6KBZ - chains B and A; structure by X-ray diffraction, 1.65 A resolution.

Chain B:
Protein: SOS response-associated protein
Source organism: Escherichia coli
Notes: EC 3.4.-.-
Reference sequence: A0A2S5ZH06 (A0A2S5ZH06_ECOLX); residue numbers follow UniProt; this construct covers 2-222
Sequence (227 residues; each row starts with the number of its first residue):
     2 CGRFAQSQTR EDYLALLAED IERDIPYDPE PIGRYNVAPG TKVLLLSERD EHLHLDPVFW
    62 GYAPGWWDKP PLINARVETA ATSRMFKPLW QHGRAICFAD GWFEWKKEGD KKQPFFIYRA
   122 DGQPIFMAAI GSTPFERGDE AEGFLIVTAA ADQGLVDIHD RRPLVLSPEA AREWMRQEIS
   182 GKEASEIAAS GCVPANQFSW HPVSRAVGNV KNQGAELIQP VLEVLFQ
Not modelled in the structure: 228
Sequence notes: expression tag (223-228)
Metal / ion sites: Mg2+ site 1 near Asp111 (its only coordinating residue here); Mg2+ site 2 near Asp140 (its only coordinating residue here)
Reported in the primary citation:
  - binding site for the 10-nt DNA strand (chain A): Cys2, Asn75, Arg77, Thr149, Arg162
  - conformationally variable residues (side-chain flip): Cys2
  - mutagenesis - E105A (Kd of 0.07 uM): increased binding to ssDNA containing a THF AP site
  - mutagenesis - H160A: increased binding to AP site
  - mutagenesis - E105A (Kd of 0.07 uM), H160A: increased binding to the 10-nt DNA strand (chain A)
  - mutagenesis - W67A, W68A, R77A, T149A, R162A: abolished binding to ssDNA
  - mutagenesis - C2A, R4A, P40G, K70A (Kd of 4.0 uM), N75A, T80A, S84A, R85A (Kd of 16.9 uM), W106A: decreased binding to ssDNA
  - mutagenesis - H160A (Kd of 1.4 uM): increased binding to ssDNA
  - mutagenesis - K113A (Kd of 2.1 uM): unchanged binding to ssDNA
  - mutagenesis - E105A (Kd of 0.12 uM): increased binding to native ssDNA
  - mutagenesis - C2A: abolished catalytic activity
  - mutagenesis - E105A, T149A: decreased catalytic activity
  - mutagenesis - H160A: increased catalytic activity
  - catalytic residues: Cys2, Asn75 (proposed by the authors, not directly observed)

Chain A:
Molecule: 10-nt DNA strand
Sequence (10 nucleotides; each row starts with the number of its first residue; numbers below 1 keep their minus sign (DC-2 is residue -2)):
    -2 CGGTXGATTC
Not modelled in the structure: -2
Modified residues: 3DR (1',2'-dideoxyribofuranose-5'-phosphate) at position 2

How chain B and chain A interact:
Residue-residue contacts - 34 pairs, chain B then chain A:
  Cys2(B) - 3DR_2(A)  hydrogen bond to the sugar
  Gly3(B) - 3DR_2(A)  sugar contact
  Gly3(B) - DG3(A)  sugar contact
  Arg4(B) - DG3(A)  hydrogen bond to the base
  Arg4(B) - DA4(A)  hydrogen bond to the sugar
  Pro40(B) - DG3(A)  base contact
  Trp67(B) - DG-1(A)  stacking on the base
  Trp68(B) - DG0(A)  sugar contact
  Leu73(B) - DG0(A)  sugar contact
  Leu73(B) - DT1(A)  sugar contact
  Ile74(B) - DG3(A)  base contact
  Asn75(B) - DT1(A)  sugar contact
  Asn75(B) - 3DR_2(A)  sugar contact
  Ala76(B) - DT1(A)  phosphate contact
  Arg77(B) - DT1(A)  hydrogen bond to the phosphate
  Arg77(B) - 3DR_2(A)  salt bridge to the phosphate
  Ser84(B) - DG0(A)  hydrogen bond to the phosphate
  Arg85(B) - DG-1(A)  hydrogen bond to the base
  Met86(B) - DG-1(A)  phosphate contact
  Met86(B) - DG0(A)  sugar contact
  Phe87(B) - DG0(A)  phosphate contact
  Phe87(B) - DT1(A)  phosphate contact
  Trp106(B) - DG3(A)  sugar contact
  Trp106(B) - DA4(A)  sugar contact
  Lys113(B) - DA4(A)  salt bridge to the phosphate
  Thr149(B) - 3DR_2(A)  hydrogen bond to the phosphate
  His160(B) - 3DR_2(A)  phosphate contact
  His160(B) - DG3(A)  salt bridge to the phosphate
  Arg162(B) - 3DR_2(A)  salt bridge to the phosphate
  Gly209(B) - DA4(A)  phosphate contact
  Gly209(B) - DT5(A)  sugar contact
  Asn210(B) - DT5(A)  sugar contact
  Asn210(B) - DT6(A)  hydrogen bond to the phosphate
  Val211(B) - DG3(A)  base contact
Other interface residues (no listed pair), chain B (27 interface residues in all): Ala39, Lys70, Thr80, Arg206

Summary:
27 residues of chain B face 8 of chain A across their interface; the contacts include 8 hydrogen bonds, 4 salt
bridges and 1 aromatic stacking contact. Polar contacts include Arg4(B)-DG3(A), Arg85(B)-DG-1(A) and
Cys2(B)-3DR_2(A). From the paper: catalytic residues Cys2(B) and Asn75(B); C2A, R4A and P40G of chain B, among
others, reduce binding to ssDNA; 17 substitutions were tested in all.
Here chain B is SOS response-associated protein (Escherichia coli) and chain A is a 10-nt DNA strand. Entry
6KBZ (Crystal structure of yedK with ssDNA containing a tetrahydrofuran abasic site) was determined by X-ray
diffraction (same publication as 6KIJ, 6KBS, 6KBU, 6KBX and 6KCQ).
